PDB entry 6IAQ | X-ray diffraction, 1.91 A resolution | chains A and C

== Chain A (and C) ==
Protein: Dihydrodipicolinate reductase N-terminus domain-containing protein
From: Mycobacterium smegmatis
Notes: EC 1.17.1.8; chain C of this document is another copy of the same molecule, construct and numbering; everything in this record applies to it too
UniProtKB: A0A0D6I8P6 (A0A0D6I8P6_MYCSM); residues 2-335 here = UniProt positions 2-335
Amino-acid sequence (339 residues; each row starts with the number of its first residue; numbers below 1 keep their minus sign (His-3 is residue -3)):
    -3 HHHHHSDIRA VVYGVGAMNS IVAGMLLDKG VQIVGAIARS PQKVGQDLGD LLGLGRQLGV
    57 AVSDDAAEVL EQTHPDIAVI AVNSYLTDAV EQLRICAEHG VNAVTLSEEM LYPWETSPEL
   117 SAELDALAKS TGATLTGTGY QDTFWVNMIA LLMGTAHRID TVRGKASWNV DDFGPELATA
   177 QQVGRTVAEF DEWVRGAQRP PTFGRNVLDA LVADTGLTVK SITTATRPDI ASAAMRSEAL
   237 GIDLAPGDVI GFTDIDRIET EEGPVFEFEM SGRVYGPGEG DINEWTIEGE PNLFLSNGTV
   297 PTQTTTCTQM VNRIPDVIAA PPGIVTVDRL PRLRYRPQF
Not modelled in the structure: -3 (chain C: -3 to 0)
Construct notes: expression tag (-3 to 1)
Ligand contacts: NADP (NAP; NADP nicotinamide-adenine-dinucleotide phosphate): Tyr9, Gly10, Val11, Gly12, Ala13, Met14, Asn15, Ile33, Ala34, Arg35, Ser36, Lys39, Ala77, Val78, Asn79, Ser80, Glu87, Gln88, Leu102, Glu104, Thr134, Gly135, Tyr136, Gln137, Phe169, Gly170, Pro171, Glu172, Leu173, Thr302
Reported in the primary citation:
  - binding site for 1,2-ethanediol: Trp164
  - catalytic residues: Glu104, Trp164 (proposed by the authors, not directly observed)

== Chain A / chain C interface ==
Pairs across the interface - 80 pairs, chain A then chain C:
  Met21(A) - His153(C)
  Asp24(A) - His153(C)
  Lys25(A) - His153(C)  hydrogen bond (side chain-backbone)
  Thr139(A) - Leu147(C)
  Thr139(A) - Thr151(C)
  Phe140(A) - Leu148(C)  hydrophobic
  Phe140(A) - Thr151(C)
  Asn143(A) - Leu147(C)
  Met144(A) - Met144(C)
  Met144(A) - Leu147(C)  hydrophobic
  Met144(A) - Leu291(C)  hydrophobic
  Ala146(A) - Arg328(C)
  Leu147(A) - Thr139(C)
  Leu147(A) - Asn143(C)
  Leu147(A) - Met144(C)  hydrophobic
  Leu147(A) - Arg328(C)
  Leu148(A) - Met144(C)
  Met149(A) - Tyr331(C)
  Gly150(A) - Asn308(C)  hydrogen bond (backbone-side chain)
  Gly150(A) - Leu329(C)
  Gly150(A) - Arg330(C)
  Gly150(A) - Tyr331(C)
  Thr151(A) - Thr139(C)
  Thr151(A) - Phe140(C)
  Thr151(A) - Thr301(C)
  Thr151(A) - Thr304(C)  hydrogen bond (backbone-side chain)
  Thr151(A) - Gln305(C)
  Ala152(A) - Asn308(C)  hydrogen bond (backbone-side chain)
  Ala152(A) - Tyr331(C)
  His153(A) - Met21(C)  hydrogen bond (side chain-backbone)
  His153(A) - Asp24(C)  salt bridge
  His153(A) - Lys25(C)  hydrogen bond (backbone-side chain)
  His153(A) - Thr304(C)
  His153(A) - Tyr331(C)
  Arg154(A) - Tyr331(C)
  Ile155(A) - Tyr331(C)  hydrogen bond (backbone-side chain)
  Asp210(A) - Arg328(C)  salt bridge
  Asp210(A) - Arg330(C)  salt bridge
  Thr211(A) - Tyr331(C)
  Pro287(A) - Pro297(C)  hydrophobic
  Pro287(A) - Thr300(C)
  Pro287(A) - Thr301(C)
  Asn288(A) - Pro297(C)
  Leu289(A) - Pro297(C)  hydrophobic
  Leu289(A) - Thr301(C)
  Phe290(A) - Asn293(C)
  Phe290(A) - Gly294(C)
  Leu291(A) - Met144(C)  hydrophobic
  Leu291(A) - Ser292(C)
  Ser292(A) - Phe290(C)
  Ser292(A) - Leu291(C)
  Ser292(A) - Ser292(C)  hydrogen bond (backbone-backbone)
  Asn293(A) - Phe290(C)
  Asn293(A) - Leu291(C)
  Gly294(A) - Phe290(C)
  Pro297(A) - Pro287(C)  hydrophobic
  Pro297(A) - Asn288(C)
  Pro297(A) - Leu289(C)  hydrophobic
  Thr300(A) - Pro287(C)
  Thr301(A) - Thr151(C)
  Thr301(A) - Pro287(C)
  Thr301(A) - Leu289(C)
  Thr304(A) - Thr151(C)  hydrogen bond (side chain-backbone)
  Thr304(A) - His153(C)
  Gln305(A) - Thr151(C)
  Asn308(A) - Gly150(C)  hydrogen bond (side chain-backbone)
  Asn308(A) - Ala152(C)  hydrogen bond (side chain-backbone)
  Arg328(A) - Ala146(C)
  Arg328(A) - Leu147(C)
  Arg328(A) - Asp210(C)  salt bridge
  Leu329(A) - Gly150(C)
  Arg330(A) - Gly150(C)
  Arg330(A) - Asp210(C)  salt bridge
  Tyr331(A) - Met149(C)
  Tyr331(A) - Gly150(C)
  Tyr331(A) - Ala152(C)
  Tyr331(A) - His153(C)
  Tyr331(A) - Arg154(C)
  Tyr331(A) - Ile155(C)  hydrogen bond (side chain-backbone)
  Tyr331(A) - Thr211(C)
Interface residues without a listed pair, chain A (39 interface residues in all): Pro260, Glu286
Interface residues without a listed pair, chain C (39 interface residues in all): Pro260, Glu286

== In short ==
Chain A and chain C each contribute 39 residues to their interface, with 12 hydrogen bonds and 5 salt bridges.
Polar pairs include His153(A)-Asp24(C), Asp210(A)-Arg328(C) and Asp210(A)-Arg330(C). Ligands of chain A: NADP.
The paper reports catalytic residues Glu104(A) and Trp164(A); a binding site for 1,2-ethanediol at Trp164(A).
Both chains are Dihydrodipicolinate reductase N-terminus domain-containing protein (Mycobacterium smegmatis).
Entry 6IAQ (Structure of Amine Dehydrogenase from Mycobacterium smegmatis) was determined by X-ray diffraction
(same publication as 6G1M and 6IAU).
